Entry 7CUB (electron microscopy, 2.55 A resolution); this record covers chains B and D of the 4 polymer chains in the assembly.

Chain B:
Molecule: Cytochrome bo(3) ubiquinol oxidase subunit 2
From: Escherichia coli
Reference sequence: P0ABJ1 (CYOA_ECOLI); residues 1-291 here correspond to UniProt positions 25-315 (UniProt number = residue number + 24)
Amino-acid sequence (291 residues; row label = number of the first residue in the row):
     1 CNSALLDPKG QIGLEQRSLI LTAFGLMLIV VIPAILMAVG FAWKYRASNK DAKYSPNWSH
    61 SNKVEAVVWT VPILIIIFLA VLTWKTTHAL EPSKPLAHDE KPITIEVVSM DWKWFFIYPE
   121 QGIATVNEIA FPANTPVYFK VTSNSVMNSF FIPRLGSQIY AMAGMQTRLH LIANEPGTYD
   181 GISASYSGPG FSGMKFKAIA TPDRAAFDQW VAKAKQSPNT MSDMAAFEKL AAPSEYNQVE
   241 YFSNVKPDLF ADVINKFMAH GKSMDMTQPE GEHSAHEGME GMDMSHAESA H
Disordered / not traced: 260-291
Ligand contacts: heme o (HEO): Met-27, Val-30, Val-31, Ala-34, Pro-72, Ile-76
UniProt features mapped onto this chain:
  - lipidation: Cys-1 (N-palmitoyl cysteine)

Chain D:
Molecule: Cytochrome bo(3) ubiquinol oxidase subunit 4
From: Escherichia coli
Reference sequence: P0ABJ6 (CYOD_ECOLI); residues 1-109 here = UniProt positions 1-109
Amino-acid sequence (109 residues; each row starts with the number of its first residue):
     1 MSHSTDHSGA SHGSVKTYMT GFILSIILTV IPFWMVMTGA ASPAVILGTI LAMAVVQVLV
    61 HLVCFLHMNT KSDEGWNMTA FVFTVLIIAI LVVGSIWIMW NLNYNMMMH
Disordered / not traced: 1-12

Interface between chain B and chain D:
Pairs across the interface (8):
  Met-165(B) / Met-106(D)  hydrophobic
  Gln-166(B) / Met-106(D)  hydrogen bond (backbone-backbone)
  Gln-166(B) / Met-107(D)  hydrogen bond (side chain-backbone)
  Gln-166(B) / Met-108(D)
  Gln-166(B) / His-109(D)
  Thr-167(B) / Met-106(D)
  Arg-168(B) / His-109(D)
  Ala-251(B) / Met-108(D)  hydrophobic
Other interface residues (no listed pair), chain B (7 interface residues in all): Met-162, Ile-254
Other interface residues (no listed pair), chain D (5 interface residues in all): Asn-105

In short:
7 residues of chain B face 5 of chain D across their interface; the contacts include 2 hydrogen bonds. Among
the polar pairs are Gln-166(B)/Met-107(D) and Gln-166(B)/Met-106(D). Ligands of chain B: heme o.
Here chain B is Cytochrome bo(3) ubiquinol oxidase subunit 2 and chain D is Cytochrome bo(3) ubiquinol oxidase
subunit 4, both from Escherichia coli. Entry 7CUB (2.55-Angstrom Cryo-EM structure of Cytochrome bo3 from
Escherichia coli in Native Membrane) was determined by electron microscopy, deposited together with 7N9Z, 7CUQ
and 7CUW.
